8GPR - chains B and D of the 4 polymer chains in the assembly; structure by electron microscopy, 8.20 A resolution (very low resolution: no residue pairs are listed; an interface is given only as per-side residue counts).

# Chain B (and D)
Molecule: Glutamate receptor
Organism: Rattus norvegicus
Notes: chain D of this document is another copy of the same molecule, construct and numbering; everything in this record applies to it too
Reference sequence: A0A0G2K830 (A0A0G2K830_RAT); residues 1-837 here correspond to UniProt positions 35-871 (UniProt number = residue number + 34)
Amino-acid sequence (841 residues; numbered 1 to 841; the number before each row is that of its first residue):
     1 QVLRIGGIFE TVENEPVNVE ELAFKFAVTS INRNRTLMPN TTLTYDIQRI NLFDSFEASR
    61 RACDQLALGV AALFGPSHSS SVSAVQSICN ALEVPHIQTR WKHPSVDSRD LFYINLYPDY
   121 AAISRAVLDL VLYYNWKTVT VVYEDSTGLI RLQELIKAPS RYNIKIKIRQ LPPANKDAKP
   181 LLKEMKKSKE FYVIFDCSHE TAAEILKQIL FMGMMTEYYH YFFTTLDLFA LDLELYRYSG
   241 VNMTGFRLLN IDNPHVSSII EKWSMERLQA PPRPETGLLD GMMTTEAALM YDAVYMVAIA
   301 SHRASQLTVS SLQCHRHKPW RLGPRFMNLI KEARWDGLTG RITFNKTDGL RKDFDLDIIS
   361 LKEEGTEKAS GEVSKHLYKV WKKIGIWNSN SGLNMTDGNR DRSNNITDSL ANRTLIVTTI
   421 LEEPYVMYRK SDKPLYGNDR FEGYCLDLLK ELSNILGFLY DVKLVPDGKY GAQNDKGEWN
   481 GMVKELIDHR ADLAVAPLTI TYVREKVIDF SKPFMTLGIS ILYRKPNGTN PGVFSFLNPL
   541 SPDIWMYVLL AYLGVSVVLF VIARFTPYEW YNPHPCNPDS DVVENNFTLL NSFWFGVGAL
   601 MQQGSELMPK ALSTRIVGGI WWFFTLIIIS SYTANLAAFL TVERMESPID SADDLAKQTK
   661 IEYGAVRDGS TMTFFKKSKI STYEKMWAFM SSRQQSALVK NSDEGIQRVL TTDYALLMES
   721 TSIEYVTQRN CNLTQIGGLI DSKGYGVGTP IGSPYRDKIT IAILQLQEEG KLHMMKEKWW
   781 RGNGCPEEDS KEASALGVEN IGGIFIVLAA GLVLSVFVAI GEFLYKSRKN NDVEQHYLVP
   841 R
Not modelled in the structure: 365-380, 527-531, 565-610, 647-650, 787-798, 821-841
Sequence notes: engineered mutation Tyr552 (Cys586 in A0A0G2K830), Val557 (Cys591 in A0A0G2K830); expression tag (838-841)
Cystine bridges: Cys63-Cys314, Cys731-Cys785

# How chain B and chain D interact
At this resolution (8 A) residue pairs are not listed: 11 residues of chain B and 10 of chain D lie at the interface.

# Overview
Chain B and chain D form an interface of 11 and 10 residues respectively.
Chain B and chain D are both Glutamate receptor (Rattus norvegicus); the structure, GluK1-1a receptor captured
in the desensitized state, was determined by electron microscopy (same publication as 7YSJ and 7YSV).
